Entry 9LNL (X-ray diffraction, 2.85 A resolution); this record covers chains A and B of the 6 polymer chains in the assembly.

Chain A:
Molecule: Detyrosinated tubulin alpha-1B chain
Organism: Sus scrofa
UniProtKB: Q2XVP4 (TBA1B_PIG); residues 1-450 here = UniProt positions 1-450
Amino-acid sequence (450 residues; numbered 1 to 450; the number before each row is that of its first residue):
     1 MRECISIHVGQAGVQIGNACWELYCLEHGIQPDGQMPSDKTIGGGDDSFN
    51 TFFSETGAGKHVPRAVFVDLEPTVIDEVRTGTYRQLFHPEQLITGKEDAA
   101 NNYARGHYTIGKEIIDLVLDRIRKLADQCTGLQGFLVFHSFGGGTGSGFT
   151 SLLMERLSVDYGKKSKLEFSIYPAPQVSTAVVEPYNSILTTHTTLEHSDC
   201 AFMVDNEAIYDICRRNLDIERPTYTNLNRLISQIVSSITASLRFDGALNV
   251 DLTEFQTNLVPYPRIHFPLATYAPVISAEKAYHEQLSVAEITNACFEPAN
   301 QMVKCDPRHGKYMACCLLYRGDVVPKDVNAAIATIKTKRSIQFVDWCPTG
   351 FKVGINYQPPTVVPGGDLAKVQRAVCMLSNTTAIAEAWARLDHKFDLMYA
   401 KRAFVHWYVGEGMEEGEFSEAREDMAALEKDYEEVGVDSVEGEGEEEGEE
Disordered / not traced: 440-450
Swiss-Prot annotation at these positions:
  - motif: Met1 to Cys4 (MREC motif)
  - active site: Glu254
  - binding site (GTP): Gly10, Gln11, Ala12, Gln15, Glu71, Ala99, Ser140, Gly143, Gly144, Thr145, Gly146, Thr179, Glu183, Asn206, Tyr224, Asn228, Leu252
  - binding site (Mg(2+)): Glu71
  - modified residue: Lys40 (N6,N6,N6-trimethyllysine), Ser48 (Phosphoserine), Ser232 (Phosphoserine), Tyr282 (3'-nitrotyrosine), Arg339 (Omega-N-methylarginine), Ser439 (Phosphoserine), Glu443 (5-glutamyl polyglutamate), Glu445 (5-glutamyl polyglutamate)
  - cross-link (Glycyl lysine isopeptide (Lys-Gly)): Lys326 (interchain with G-Cter in ubiquitin), Lys370 (interchain with G-Cter in ubiquitin)

Chain B:
Molecule: Tubulin beta-2B chain
Organism: Bos taurus
UniProtKB: Q6B856 (TBB2B_BOVIN); the author numbering skips numbers that UniProt does not, so the offset changes along the chain: 1-42 = UniProt 1-42; 45-360 = UniProt 43-358; 369-455 = UniProt 359-445
Amino-acid sequence (445 residues; each row starts with the number of its first residue; note: 10 numbers in that range are skipped by the numbering (no residue carries them; nothing is unmodelled there)):
     1 MREIVHIQAGQCGNQIGAKFWEVISDEHGIDPTGSYHGDSDL
    45 QLERINVYYNEATGNKYVPRAILVDLEPGTMDSVRSGPFGQIFRPDNFVF
    95 GQSGAGNNWAKGHYTEGAELVDSVLDVVRKESESCDCLQGFQLTHSLGGG
   145 TGSGMGTLLISKIREEYPDRIMNTFSVMPSPKVSDTVVEPYNATLSVHQL
   195 VENTDETYCIDNEALYDICFRTLKLTTPTYGDLNHLVSATMSGVTTCLRF
   245 PGQLNADLRKLAVNMVPFPRLHFFMPGFAPLTSRGSQQYRALTVPELTQQ
   295 MFDSKNMMAACDPRHGRYLTVAAIFRGRMSMKEVDEQMLNVQNKNSSYFV
   345 EWIPNNVKTAVCDIPP
   369 RGLKMSATFIGNSTAIQELFKRISEQFTAMFRRKAFLHWYTGEGMDEMEF
   419 TEAESNMNDLVSEYQQYQDATADEQGEFEEEEGEDEA
Disordered / not traced: 439-455
Swiss-Prot annotation at these positions:
  - motif: Met1 to Ile4 (MREI motif)
  - binding site (GTP): Gln11, Glu71, Ser140, Gly144, Thr145, Gly146, Asn206, Asn228
  - binding site (Mg(2+)): Glu71
  - modified residue: Ser40 (Phosphoserine), Thr57 (Phosphothreonine), Lys60 (N6-acetyllysine), Ser174 (Phosphoserine), Thr287 (Phosphothreonine), Thr292 (Phosphothreonine), Arg320 (Omega-N-methylarginine), Glu448 (5-glutamyl polyglutamate)
  - cross-link (Glycyl lysine isopeptide (Lys-Gly)): Lys60 (interchain with G-Cter in ubiquitin), Lys326 (interchain with G-Cter in ubiquitin)

Interface between chain A and chain B:
Contacting residue pairs - 48 pairs, chain A then chain B:
  Gln11(A) - Gln247(B)  hydrogen bond
  Glu97(A) - Arg2(B)  salt bridge
  Glu97(A) - Cys131(B)
  Glu97(A) - Arg164(B)  salt bridge
  Asp98(A) - Lys254(B)  salt bridge
  Ala100(A) - Arg253(B)
  Ala100(A) - Lys254(B)
  Ala100(A) - Val257(B)
  Asn101(A) - Lys254(B)
  Arg105(A) - Arg253(B)
  Pro175(A) - Asn349(B)
  Ser178(A) - Lys352(B)  hydrogen bond
  Thr179(A) - Gln247(B)
  Thr179(A) - Leu248(B)
  Thr179(A) - Asn258(B)  hydrogen bond (backbone-side chain)
  Ala180(A) - Asn258(B)
  Ala180(A) - Lys352(B)
  Val181(A) - Asn258(B)  hydrogen bond (backbone-side chain)
  Val181(A) - Ile347(B)  hydrophobic
  Val181(A) - Asn349(B)
  Glu220(A) - Lys326(B)  salt bridge
  Arg221(A) - Met325(B)
  Arg221(A) - Asp329(B)  salt bridge
  Tyr224(A) - Gln247(B)  hydrogen bond
  Lys394(A) - Pro348(B)
  Lys394(A) - Asn349(B)  hydrogen bond
  Leu397(A) - Glu345(B)
  Leu397(A) - Trp346(B)
  Met398(A) - Trp346(B)
  Met398(A) - Pro348(B)
  Lys401(A) - Phe262(B)
  Lys401(A) - Trp346(B)
  Lys401(A) - Ala438(B)
  Arg402(A) - Phe262(B)
  Ala403(A) - Pro261(B)
  Ala403(A) - Phe262(B)
  Phe404(A) - Val257(B)
  Phe404(A) - Val260(B)
  Phe404(A) - Pro261(B)  hydrogen bond (backbone-backbone)
  Phe404(A) - Thr314(B)
  Phe404(A) - Ile347(B)  hydrophobic
  His406(A) - Val260(B)  hydrogen bond (side chain-backbone)
  His406(A) - Pro261(B)  hydrogen bond (side chain-backbone)
  His406(A) - Phe262(B)
  His406(A) - Pro263(B)
  Trp407(A) - Ala256(B)  hydrophobic
  Trp407(A) - Val257(B)
  Trp407(A) - Val260(B)  hydrogen bond (side chain-backbone)
Interface residues without a listed pair, chain A (26 interface residues in all): Lys96, Val182, Tyr210
Interface residues without a listed pair, chain B (26 interface residues in all): Asp251

In short:
The chain A/chain B interface involves 26 residues from each chain, with 10 hydrogen bonds and 5 salt bridges.
Polar contacts include Glu97(A)-Arg2(B), Glu97(A)-Arg164(B) and Asp98(A)-Lys254(B).
Chain A is Detyrosinated tubulin alpha-1B chain (Sus scrofa) and chain B is Tubulin beta-2B chain (Bos
taurus); the structure, Crystal structure of T2R-TTL-YQVB15 complex, was determined by X-ray diffraction.
